PDB entry 8B5R | electron microscopy, 6.10 A resolution (low resolution: residue-level contacts below are approximate; hydrogen-bond / salt-bridge calls are withheld) | chains C and I of the 11 polymer chains in the assembly

Chain C:
Name: Transitional endoplasmic reticulum ATPase
From: Homo sapiens
Notes: EC 3.6.4.6
Reference sequence: P55072 (TERA_HUMAN); residues 2-806 here = UniProt positions 2-806
Sequence (812 residues; row label = number of the first residue in the row; numbers below 1 keep their minus sign (Met-5 is residue -5)):
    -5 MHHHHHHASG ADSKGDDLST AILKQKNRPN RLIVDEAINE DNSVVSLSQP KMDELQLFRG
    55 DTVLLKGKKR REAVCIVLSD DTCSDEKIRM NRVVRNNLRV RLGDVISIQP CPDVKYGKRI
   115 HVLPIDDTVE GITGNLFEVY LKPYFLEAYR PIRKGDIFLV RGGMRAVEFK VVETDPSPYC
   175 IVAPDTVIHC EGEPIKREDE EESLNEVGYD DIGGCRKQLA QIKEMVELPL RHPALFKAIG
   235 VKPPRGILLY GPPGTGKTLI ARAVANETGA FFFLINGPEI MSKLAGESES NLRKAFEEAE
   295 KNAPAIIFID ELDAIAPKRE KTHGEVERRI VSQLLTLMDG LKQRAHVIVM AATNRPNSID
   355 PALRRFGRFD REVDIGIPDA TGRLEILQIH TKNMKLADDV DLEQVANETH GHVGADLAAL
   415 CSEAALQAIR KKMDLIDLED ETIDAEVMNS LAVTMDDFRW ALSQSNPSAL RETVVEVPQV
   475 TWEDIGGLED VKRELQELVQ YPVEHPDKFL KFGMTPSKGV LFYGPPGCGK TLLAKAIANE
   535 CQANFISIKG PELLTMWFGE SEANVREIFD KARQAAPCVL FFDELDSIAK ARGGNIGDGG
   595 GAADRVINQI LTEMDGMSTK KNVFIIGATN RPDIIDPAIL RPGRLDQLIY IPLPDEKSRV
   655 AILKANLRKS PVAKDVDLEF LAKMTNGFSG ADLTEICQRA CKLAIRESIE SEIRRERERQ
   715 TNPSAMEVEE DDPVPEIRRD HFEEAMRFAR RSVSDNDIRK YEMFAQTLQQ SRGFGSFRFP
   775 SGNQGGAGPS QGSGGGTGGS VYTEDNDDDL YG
Not modelled in the structure: -5 to 20, 774-806
Differences from the reference sequence: initiating methionine (-5); expression tag (-4 to 1)
UniProt features mapped onto this chain:
  - region: Thr797 to Gly806 (Interaction with UBXN6)
  - motif: Asp802 to Gly806 (PIM motif)
  - binding site (ATP): Pro247 to Leu253, Asn348, His384, Gly521 to Leu526
  - modified residue: Ala2 (N-acetylalanine), Ser3 (Phosphoserine), Ser7 (Phosphoserine), Ser13 (Phosphoserine), Ser37 (Phosphoserine), Lys315 (N6,N6,N6-trimethyllysine), Thr436 (Phosphothreonine), Ser462 (Phosphoserine), Lys502 (N6-acetyllysine), Lys505 (N6-acetyllysine), Lys668 (N6-acetyllysine), Ser702 (Phosphoserine), Lys754 (N6-acetyllysine), Ser770 (Phosphoserine), Ser775 (Phosphoserine), Ser787 (Phosphoserine), Tyr805 (Phosphotyrosine)
  - cross-link (Glycyl lysine isopeptide (Lys-Gly)): Lys8 (interchain with G-Cter in SUMO2), Lys18 (interchain with G-Cter in SUMO2)
  - natural variant: Arg95 (R95G: In IBMPFD1), Gly97 (G97E: In CMT2Y), Ile126 (I126F: In IBMPFD1; uncertain significance), Arg155 (R155C: In IBMPFD1; R155H: In FTDALS6 and IBMPFD1; R155L: In IBMPFD1; R155P: In IBMPFD1; R155S: In IBMPFD1), Arg159 (R159G: In FTDALS6; R159H: In IBMPFD1), Ala160 (A160T: In IBMPFD1; uncertain significance), Glu185 (E185K: In CMT2Y), Arg191 (R191Q: In FTDALS6 and IBMPFD1), Leu198 (L198W: In IBMPFD1), Ala232 (A232E: In IBMPFD1), Ile254 (I254F: In IBMPFD1; uncertain significance), Ile369 (I369T: In IBMPFD1; uncertain significance), 2 further natural variant entries in UniProt
  - mutagenesis: Phe52 to Asp55 (Abolishes interaction with NPLOC4; when associated with A-110), Arg53 (R53A: Minor effect on affinity for ATP and ADP), Arg86 (R86A: Strongly increased affinity for ATP. Strongly reduced affinity for ADP), Tyr110 (Y110A: Abolishes interaction with NPLOC4; when associated with 52-A--A-55), Arg113 to His115 (Severely reduced binding to DERL1), Phe131 (F131R: Severely reduced binding to DERL1), Leu140 (L140D: Severely reduced binding to DERL1), Asp179 (D179R: No effect on binding to DERL1), His183 (H183W: Severely reduced binding to DERL1), Lys251 (K251Q: Impairs ERAD degradation of HMGCR and does not inhibit interaction with RHBDD1; when associated with Q-524), Glu305 (E305Q: Defect in ubiquitin-dependent protein degradation by the proteasome; when associated with Q-578), Lys312 (K312A: Does not affect methylation by VCPKMT), 8 further mutagenesis entries in UniProt
From the paper describing this entry:
  - mutagenesis - G54K, Y143A: unchanged binding to p37

Chain I:
Name: I3 sequence being threaded through the p97 channel
From: Homo sapiens
Sequence (22 residues; row label = number of the first residue in the row; X marks 22 residues of unknown identity (built as UNK)):
     1 XXXXXXXXXX XXXXXXXXXX XX

Chain C / chain I interface:
Chain C side of the interface, 7 residues: Ser276, Lys277, Leu278, Ala279, Met550, Trp551, Phe552

Summary:
No residue of chain C is in contact with chain I. Curated annotation (UniProt) lists 15 ATP-binding residues
and 24 mutagenesis sites on chain C. From the paper: G54K and Y143A of chain C leave binding to p37 unchanged.
Chain C is Transitional endoplasmic reticulum ATPase and chain I is I3 sequence being threaded through the p97
channel, both from Homo sapiens; the structure, p97-p37-SPI substrate complex, was determined by electron
microscopy.
